6HD1 - chains A and B of the 3 polymer chains in the assembly; structure by electron microscopy, 3.80 A resolution.

[Chain A (and B)]
Protein: Metalloreductase STEAP4
From: Homo sapiens
Notes: EC 1.16.1.-; chain B of this document is another copy of the same molecule, construct and numbering; everything in this record applies to it too
UniProt: Q687X5 (STEA4_HUMAN); residue numbers follow UniProt; this construct covers 1-459
Sequence (459 residues; each row starts with the number of its first residue):
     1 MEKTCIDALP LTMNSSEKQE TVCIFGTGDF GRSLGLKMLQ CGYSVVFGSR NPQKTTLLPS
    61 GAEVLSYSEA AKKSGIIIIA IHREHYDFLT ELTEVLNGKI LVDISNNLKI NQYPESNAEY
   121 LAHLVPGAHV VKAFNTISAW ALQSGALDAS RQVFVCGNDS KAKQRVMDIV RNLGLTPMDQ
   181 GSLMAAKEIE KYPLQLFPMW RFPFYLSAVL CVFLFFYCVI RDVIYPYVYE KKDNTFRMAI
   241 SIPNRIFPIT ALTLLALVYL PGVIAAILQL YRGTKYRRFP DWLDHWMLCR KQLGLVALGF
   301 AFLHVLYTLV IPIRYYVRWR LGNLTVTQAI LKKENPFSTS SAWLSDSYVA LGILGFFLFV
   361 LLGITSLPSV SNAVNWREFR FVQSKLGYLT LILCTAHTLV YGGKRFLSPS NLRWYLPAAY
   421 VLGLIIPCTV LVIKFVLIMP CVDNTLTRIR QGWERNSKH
Disordered / not traced: 1-18, 455-459
Covalent attachments: N-acetylglucosamine (NAG) linked to Asn-323
Bound ions: heme Fe: His-304, His-397
Ligand contacts:
  - NADPH (44E; (2R)-3-(phosphonooxy)propane-1,2-diyl dihexanoate), molecule 1: Phe-197, Trp-200, Phe-204, Lys-291, Gln-292, Leu-295, Gly-363, Ser-366, Leu-367, Pro-368
  - NADPH (44E), molecule 2: Leu-361, Ile-364, Val-370, Ala-373, Val-374
  - FAD (flavin-adenine dinucleotide): Leu-255, Val-258, Tyr-259, Gly-262, Ala-265, Ala-266, Gln-269, Lys-275, Arg-290, Lys-291, Gly-294, Leu-295, Phe-359, Leu-362, Gly-363, Ser-366, Phe-379, Gln-383, Ser-384, Tyr-388, Arg-450
  - heme (HEM): Asn-244, Arg-245, Pro-248, Ile-249, Ala-251, Leu-252, Ala-301, His-304, Val-305, Thr-308, Tyr-348, Val-349, Gly-352, Ile-353, Gly-355, Phe-356, Cys-394, His-397, Thr-398, Tyr-401, Tyr-420
  - NADP (NAP; NADP nicotinamide-adenine-dinucleotide phosphate): Gly-26, Thr-27, Gly-28, Asp-29, Phe-30, Ser-49, Arg-50, Tyr-67, Ala-80, Ile-81, His-82, His-85, Ile-104, Ser-105, Asn-106, Phe-134, Ile-137, Ser-138, Ala-139
From the paper describing this entry:
  - heme coordination: His-304, His-397
  - mutagenesis - S138Q: decreased catalytic activity
  - mutagenesis - S138Q: unchanged binding to heme

[Interface between chain A and chain B]
Pairs across the interface - 63 pairs, chain A then chain B:
  Asp-29(A) / Lys-275(B)  salt bridge
  Arg-32(A) / Tyr-276(B)
  Thr-136(A) / Trp-376(B)  hydrogen bond (backbone-side chain)
  Trp-140(A) / Gln-269(B)
  Trp-140(A) / Phe-279(B)  hydrophobic
  Gln-143(A) / Lys-275(B)  hydrogen bond (side chain-backbone)
  Gln-143(A) / Tyr-276(B)
  Asp-148(A) / Ser-371(B)  hydrogen bond (backbone-side chain)
  Asp-148(A) / Phe-379(B)
  Ala-149(A) / Ser-371(B)
  Ala-149(A) / Val-374(B)
  Ala-149(A) / Phe-379(B)  hydrophobic
  Arg-151(A) / Asn-372(B)
  Gln-152(A) / Asn-372(B)
  Arg-171(A) / Asp-179(B)  salt bridge
  Arg-171(A) / Gly-181(B)
  Asn-172(A) / Gly-181(B)
  Asn-172(A) / Ser-182(B)  hydrogen bond (side chain-backbone)
  Tyr-192(A) / Ala-373(B)
  Tyr-192(A) / Val-374(B)
  Tyr-192(A) / Asn-375(B)  hydrogen bond (backbone-side chain)
  Pro-193(A) / Asn-375(B)
  Pro-193(A) / Arg-377(B)
  Gln-195(A) / Asn-375(B)  hydrogen bond (backbone-side chain)
  Gln-195(A) / Glu-378(B)
  Leu-196(A) / Glu-378(B)
  Phe-197(A) / Glu-378(B)  hydrogen bond (backbone-side chain)
  Phe-197(A) / Val-382(B)  hydrophobic
  Pro-198(A) / Glu-378(B)
  Thr-235(A) / Trp-343(B)
  Phe-236(A) / Phe-337(B)  hydrophobic
  Phe-236(A) / Trp-343(B)  hydrophobic
  Ala-239(A) / Asp-346(B)
  Ala-239(A) / Ala-350(B)
  Ile-240(A) / Asp-346(B)
  Phe-302(A) / Phe-357(B)  hydrophobic
  Leu-303(A) / Ile-353(B)  hydrophobic
  Leu-303(A) / Phe-357(B)  hydrophobic
  Leu-306(A) / Ile-353(B)
  Leu-306(A) / Phe-356(B)  hydrophobic
  Tyr-307(A) / Ile-353(B)  hydrophobic
  Tyr-307(A) / Leu-354(B)
  Leu-309(A) / Leu-309(B)
  Val-310(A) / Val-349(B)  hydrophobic
  Val-310(A) / Ile-353(B)  hydrophobic
  Pro-312(A) / Pro-312(B)  hydrophobic
  Ile-313(A) / Thr-308(B)
  Ile-313(A) / Ser-345(B)
  Arg-314(A) / Asp-346(B)  salt bridge
  Tyr-315(A) / Ser-338(B)
  Tyr-315(A) / Ser-341(B)
  Tyr-315(A) / Ser-345(B)  hydrogen bond (backbone-side chain)
  Tyr-316(A) / Phe-337(B)  hydrophobic
  Arg-318(A) / Leu-321(B)
  Trp-319(A) / Asn-335(B)
  Trp-319(A) / Phe-337(B)  hydrophobic
  Thr-325(A) / Thr-325(B)
  Val-326(A) / Gln-328(B)
  Leu-367(A) / Leu-367(B)  hydrophobic
  Leu-367(A) / Val-370(B)  hydrophobic
  Pro-368(A) / Ser-369(B)
  Pro-368(A) / Val-370(B)
  Ser-369(A) / Ser-369(B)
Interface residues without a listed pair, chain A (47 interface residues in all): Leu-57, Ile-137, Ser-138, Leu-194, Asp-233, Gly-299, Ala-329, Ile-330
Interface residues without a listed pair, chain B (46 interface residues in all): Gln-180, Ala-329, Lys-332, Thr-339, Ala-342, Phe-381, Arg-450

[In short]
The interface between chain A and chain B involves 47 residues on one side and 46 on the other, with 8
hydrogen bonds and 3 salt bridges. Among the polar pairs are Asp-29(A)/Lys-275(B), Arg-171(A)/Asp-179(B) and
Arg-314(A)/Asp-346(B). From the paper: S138Q of chain A reduces catalytic activity; heme coordination by
His-304(A) and His-397(A).
Both chains are Metalloreductase STEAP4 (Homo sapiens). Entry 6HD1 (human STEAP4 bound to NADPH, FAD and heme)
was determined by electron microscopy (same publication as 6HCY).
